Entry 7TC8 (electron microscopy, 2.40 A resolution); this record covers chains E and C of the 6 polymer chains in the assembly.

Chain E:
Molecule: Methane monooxygenase component A alpha chain
Organism: Methylococcus capsulatus
Notes: EC 1.14.13.25
UniProtKB: P22869 (MEMA_METCA); residue numbers follow UniProt; this construct covers 1-527
Amino-acid sequence (527 residues; row label = number of the first residue in the row):
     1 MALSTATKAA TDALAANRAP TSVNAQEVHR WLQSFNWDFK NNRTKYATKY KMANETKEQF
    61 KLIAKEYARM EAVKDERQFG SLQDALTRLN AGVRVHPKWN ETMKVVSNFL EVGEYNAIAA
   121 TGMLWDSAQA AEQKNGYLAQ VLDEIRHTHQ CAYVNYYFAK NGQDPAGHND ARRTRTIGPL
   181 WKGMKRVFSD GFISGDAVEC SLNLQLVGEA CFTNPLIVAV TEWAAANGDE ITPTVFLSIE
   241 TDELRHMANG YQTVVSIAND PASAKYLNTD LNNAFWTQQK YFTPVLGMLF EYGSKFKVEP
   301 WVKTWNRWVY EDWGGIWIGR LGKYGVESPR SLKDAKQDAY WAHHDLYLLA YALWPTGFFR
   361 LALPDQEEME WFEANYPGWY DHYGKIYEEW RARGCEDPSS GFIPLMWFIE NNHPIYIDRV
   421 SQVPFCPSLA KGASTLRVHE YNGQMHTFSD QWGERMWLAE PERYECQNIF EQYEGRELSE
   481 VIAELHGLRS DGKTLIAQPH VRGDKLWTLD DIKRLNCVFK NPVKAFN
Disordered / not traced: 1-15, 527
Bound ions: Fe ion site 1: E114, E144, H147; Fe ion site 2: E243, H246
Curated features (UniProtKB/Swiss-Prot):
  - active site: C151
  - binding site (Fe cation): E114, E144, H147, E209, E243, H246

Chain C:
Molecule: Methane monooxygenase component A beta chain
Organism: Methylococcus capsulatus
Notes: EC 1.14.13.25
UniProtKB: P18798 (MEMB_METCA); residue numbers follow UniProt; this construct covers 1-389
Amino-acid sequence (389 residues; row label = number of the first residue in the row):
     1 MSMLGERRRG LTDPEMAAVI LKALPEAPLD GNNKMGYFVT PRWKRLTEYE ALTVYAQPNA
    61 DWIAGGLDWG DWTQKFHGGR PSWGNETTEL RTVDWFKHRD PLRRWHAPYV KDKAEEWRYT
   121 DRFLQGYSAD GQIRAMNPTW RDEFINRYWG AFLFNEYGLF NAHSQGAREA LSDVTRVSLA
   181 FWGFDKIDIA QMIQLERGFL AKIVPGFDES TAVPKAEWTN GEVYKSARLA VEGLWQEVFD
   241 WNESAFSVHA VYDALFGQFV RREFFQRLAP RFGDNLTPFF INQAQTYFQI AKQGVQDLYY
   301 NCLGDDPEFS DYNRTVMRNW TGKWLEPTIA ALRDFMGLFA KLPAGTTDKE EITASLYRVV
   361 DDWIEDYASR IDFKADRDQI VKAVLAGLK
Disordered / not traced: 1-5

Chain E / chain C interface:
Residue-residue contacts (250; chain E residue first):
  A16(E) with A129(C), hydrogen bond (backbone-backbone); D130(C)
  N17(E) with A129(C), hydrogen bond (backbone-backbone); G131(C); R134(C)
  R18(E) with S128(C); A129(C)
  A19(E) with S128(C), hydrogen bond (backbone-side chain); A129(C)
  P20(E) with Q125(C); S128(C)
  T21(E) with L124(C); Q125(C), hydrogen bond (backbone-backbone); S128(C), hydrogen bond (backbone-side chain); F199(C); K202(C)
  S22(E) with D121(C), hydrogen bond; L124(C); K202(C), hydrogen bond (backbone-side chain)
  V23(E) with W117(C); L195(C), hydrophobic; G198(C); F199(C)
  E27(E) with K202(C), salt bridge
  V28(E) with Q191(C); L195(C), hydrophobic
  W31(E) with Q194(C); E209(C); S210(C); T211(C)
  L32(E) with Q191(C)
  S34(E) with F154(C); T211(C), hydrogen bond; K215(C), hydrogen bond (backbone-side chain)
  F35(E) with L153(C), hydrophobic; F154(C); Y157(C); Q194(C)
  N36(E) with Y157(C); K215(C), hydrogen bond (backbone-side chain); W235(C)
  W37(E) with F154(C); W218(C); T219(C); R228(C); E232(C), hydrogen bond
  F39(E) with E232(C); W235(C), hydrophobic; Q236(C)
  N41(E) with Q236(C); E237(C)
  N42(E) with W235(C); Q236(C), hydrogen bond
  R43(E) with Q236(C), hydrogen bond (side chain-backbone); F239(C)
  K45(E) with Q165(C); W235(C), hydrogen bond (side chain-backbone); Q236(C); V238(C), hydrogen bond (side chain-backbone); F239(C)
  Y46(E) with R80(C); Q165(C); R168(C); E169(C), hydrogen bond
  I63(E) with W117(C), hydrophobic; Q191(C)
  A64(E) with K113(C); F184(C), hydrophobic; D188(C); Q191(C), hydrogen bond (backbone-side chain)
  K65(E) with K113(C); E116(C); W117(C); D188(C), salt bridge; M192(C); Q283(C), hydrogen bond; Y287(C), hydrogen bond
  E66(E) with W117(C), hydrogen bond
  Y67(E) with H106(C), hydrogen bond; V110(C), hydrophobic; F184(C), hydrophobic
  A68(E) with V110(C); K113(C); A114(C)
  R69(E) with A114(C); W117(C)
  A72(E) with V110(C); A114(C), hydrophobic
  D75(E) with A107(C)
  E76(E) with K111(C), salt bridge
  F79(E) with W105(C), hydrophobic
  V93(E) with L24(C)
  R94(E) with L11(C); I20(C); L21(C)
  V95(E) with I20(C); L24(C)
  H96(E) with I20(C); A23(C)
  P97(E) with A23(C)
  E111(E) with A56(C)
  V112(E) with A56(C); P58(C), hydrophobic
  Y115(E) with A56(C); Q57(C), hydrogen bond; W83(C), hydrophobic; S172(C), hydrogen bond (side chain-backbone); D173(C), hydrogen bond (side chain-backbone); R176(C), hydrogen bond
  N116(E) with P58(C); W83(C)
  I118(E) with R176(C)
  A119(E) with A167(C); R168(C); R176(C)
  G122(E) with S164(C)
  M123(E) with R168(C), hydrogen bond
  W125(E) with F160(C), hydrophobic; N161(C), hydrogen bond; H163(C); S164(C); A167(C), hydrophobic
  D126(E) with S164(C), hydrogen bond; Q165(C)
  A131(E) with Y157(C)
  K134(E) with Y157(C); N161(C)
  N135(E) with Q191(C)
  L138(E) with F160(C), hydrophobic; F184(C), hydrophobic; I187(C), hydrophobic
  L142(E) with H106(C), hydrogen bond (backbone-side chain); F181(C), hydrophobic; F184(C), hydrophobic
  I145(E) with H106(C); A180(C), hydrophobic
  R146(E) with H106(C)
  H149(E) with L52(C); T53(C), hydrogen bond; W105(C); H106(C), hydrogen bond (side chain-backbone)
  A152(E) with M35(C); L52(C)
  Y153(E) with E48(C); L52(C)
  N155(E) with M35(C)
  Y156(E) with M35(C), hydrophobic; E48(C); L52(C), hydrophobic
  A159(E) with N33(C)
  K160(E) with N33(C), hydrogen bond (backbone-side chain)
  Q163(E) with L24(C); P25(C); P28(C); L29(C), hydrogen bond (backbone-backbone)
  D164(E) with L29(C)
  P165(E) with D30(C); N32(C); N33(C)
  A166(E) with D30(C)
  H168(E) with M35(C)
  N169(E) with N32(C), hydrogen bond (side chain-backbone); K34(C); M35(C); G36(C); Y37(C); F38(C)
  D170(E) with Y37(C), hydrogen bond; F38(C)
  R172(E) with A51(C), hydrogen bond (side chain-backbone); L52(C), hydrogen bond (side chain-backbone); T53(C), hydrogen bond (side chain-backbone); V54(C), hydrogen bond (side chain-backbone); Y55(C); A56(C)
  R173(E) with Y37(C), hydrogen bond; F38(C); L67(C)
  R175(E) with Y55(C), hydrogen bond (side chain-backbone); A56(C); P58(C)
  T176(E) with D68(C); W69(C), hydrogen bond (backbone-side chain)
  W181(E) with P58(C), hydrophobic; D68(C), hydrogen bond
  K182(E) with W69(C), hydrogen bond (side chain-backbone); T73(C)
  K185(E) with D68(C), salt bridge; T73(C)
  R186(E) with T73(C), hydrogen bond (backbone-side chain); Q74(C), hydrogen bond
  D190(E) with W72(C); T73(C), hydrogen bond; Q74(C), hydrogen bond (side chain-backbone); S82(C), hydrogen bond
  G191(E) with Q74(C)
  I193(E) with F76(C); S82(C); W83(C); R168(C), hydrogen bond (backbone-side chain)
  S194(E) with Q74(C), hydrogen bond (backbone-side chain); K75(C); F76(C); S82(C), hydrogen bond
  G195(E) with F76(C)
  E222(E) with R7(C), salt bridge
  A225(E) with R7(C); R9(C); G10(C), hydrogen bond (backbone-backbone)
  A226(E) with G10(C); M16(C)
  N227(E) with I20(C)
  G228(E) with G10(C); L11(C); I20(C)
  E230(E) with R9(C), salt bridge; L11(C)
  F296(E) with M16(C), hydrophobic; V19(C), hydrophobic
  R360(E) with L29(C)
  Q422(E) with T73(C)
  E460(E) with H77(C)
  E462(E) with K75(C); H77(C); G78(C), hydrogen bond (side chain-backbone); G79(C)
  R463(E) with T73(C); Q74(C); K75(C), hydrogen bond (side chain-backbone); F76(C); H77(C), hydrogen bond
  Y464(E) with T73(C); Q74(C), hydrogen bond
  E465(E) with D71(C); K75(C), salt bridge
  C466(E) with D71(C), hydrogen bond (side chain-backbone); W72(C); T73(C)
  Q467(E) with W69(C); G70(C); D71(C), hydrogen bond (side chain-backbone)
  N468(E) with W69(C)
  I469(E) with W69(C), hydrophobic
  Q472(E) with W69(C)
  Y473(E) with W69(C), hydrogen bond
  R489(E) with L29(C); D30(C)
  S490(E) with D30(C), hydrogen bond; G31(C); N32(C)
Interface residues without a listed pair, chain E (119 interface residues in all): A25, L62, E71, A91, T148, G162, S189, E199, T221, P233, K295, L485, R502, G503, L506
Interface residues without a listed pair, chain C (115 interface residues in all): R8, A27, Y109, R118, T120, G158, V177, A190, I203, V231

Overview:
Chain E and chain C form an interface of 119 and 115 residues respectively; the contacts include 61 hydrogen
bonds and 7 salt bridges. Polar pairs include E27(E)-K202(C), K65(E)-D188(C) and E76(E)-K111(C). From UniProt:
active-site residue C151(E) and 6 Fe cation-binding residues on chain E.
Here chain E is Methane monooxygenase component A alpha chain and chain C is Methane monooxygenase component A
beta chain, both from Methylococcus capsulatus. Entry 7TC8 (Cryo-EM structure of methane monooxygenase
hydroxylase (by graphene)) was determined by electron microscopy together with 7TC7 from the same study.
